2R8S - chains R and H of the 3 polymer chains in the assembly; structure by X-ray diffraction, 1.95 A resolution.

# Chain R
Molecule: P4-p6 RNA ribozyme domain
Notes: engineered mutation(s): Delta C209
Sequence (159 nucleotides; each row starts with the number of its first residue; note: 1 number in that range is skipped by the numbering (no residue carries it; nothing is unmodelled there)):
   102 GGAAUUGCGGGAAAGGGGUCAACAGCCGUUCAGUACCAAGUCUCAGGGGA
   152 AACUUUGAGAUGGCCUUGCAAAGGGUAUGGUAAUAAGCUGACGGACAUGG
   202 UCCUAAC
   210 ACGCAGCCAAGUCCUAAGUCAACAGAUCUUCUGUUGAUAUGGAUGCAGUU
   260 CA
Sequence notes: expression tag (102-103)
Bound ions: Mg2+ site 1: A183, A184, A186; Mg2+ site 2: A184, A186, A187, G188; Mg2+ site 3 near G188 (its only coordinating residue here); Mg2+ site 4: G257, U258
What the authors report for this chain:
  - Mg2+ coordination: G257, U258
  - Mg2+ coordination through a water molecule: G215, C216, C255
  - contacts within the chain: G215/U258, C216/G257
  - conformationally variable residues (order/disorder transition): G215, U239 to U247

# Chain H
Name: Fab heavy chain
From: Mus musculus
Notes: antibody fragment or engineered binder
Amino-acid sequence (224 residues; each row starts with the number of its first residue):
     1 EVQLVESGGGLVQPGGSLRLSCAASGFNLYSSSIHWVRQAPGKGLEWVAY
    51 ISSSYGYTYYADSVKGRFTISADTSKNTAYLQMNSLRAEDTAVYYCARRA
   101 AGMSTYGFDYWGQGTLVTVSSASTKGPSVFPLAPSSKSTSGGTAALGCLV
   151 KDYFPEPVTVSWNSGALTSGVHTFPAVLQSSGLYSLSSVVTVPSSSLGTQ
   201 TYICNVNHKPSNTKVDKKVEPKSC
Not modelled in the structure: 137-141
Disulfides: Cys-22/Cys-96, Cys-148/Cys-204

# How chain R and chain H interact
Contacting residue pairs (36; chain R residue first):
  U130(R) with Arg-98(H), hydrogen bond to the phosphate; Arg-99(H), base contact; Ala-100(H), hydrogen bond to the base; Met-103(H), sugar contact; Tyr-106(H), base contact; Gly-107(H), hydrogen bond to the base; Asp-109(H), hydrogen bond to the sugar
  U131(R) with Val-2(H), sugar contact; Gly-26(H), hydrogen bond to the sugar; Phe-27(H), phosphate contact; Arg-98(H), salt bridge to the phosphate; Ala-100(H), phosphate contact; Tyr-110(H), hydrogen bond to the sugar
  C132(R) with Gly-26(H), sugar contact; Phe-27(H), phosphate contact; Asn-28(H), hydrogen bond to the phosphate
  A133(R) with Asn-28(H), hydrogen bond to the phosphate
  C165(R) with Met-103(H), sugar contact
  C166(R) with Gly-102(H), sugar contact; Met-103(H), sugar contact; Ser-104(H), hydrogen bond to the sugar; Thr-105(H), hydrogen bond to the sugar; Tyr-106(H), phosphate contact
  U167(R) with Thr-105(H), hydrogen bond to the phosphate; Tyr-106(H), phosphate contact
  G174(R) with Ser-104(H), base contact
  G175(R) with Tyr-57(H), phosphate contact; Gly-102(H), hydrogen bond to the base; Ser-104(H), hydrogen bond to the base
  G176(R) with Ser-52(H), hydrogen bond to the phosphate; Ser-53(H), phosphate contact; Ser-54(H), hydrogen bond to the phosphate; Tyr-57(H), phosphate contact; Gly-102(H), sugar contact
  U177(R) with Ser-54(H), phosphate contact
  U179(R) with Tyr-30(H), base contact
Other interface residues (no listed pair), chain R (14 interface residues in all): G180, G194
Other interface residues (no listed pair), chain H (24 interface residues in all): Glu-1, Ser-31, Tyr-50, Phe-108

# In short
Chain R and chain H form an interface of 14 and 24 residues respectively, with 15 hydrogen bonds and 1 salt
bridge. Polar pairs include U130(R)/Ala-100(H), U130(R)/Gly-107(H) and G175(R)/Gly-102(H). A183(R), A184(R)
and A186(R) coordinate Mg2+ site 1. From the paper: water-mediated Mg2+ coordination by G215(R), C216(R) and
C255(R); Mg2+ coordination by G257(R) and U258(R).
Here chain R is P4-p6 RNA ribozyme domain and chain H is Fab heavy chain (Mus musculus). Entry 2R8S (High
resolution structure of a specific synthetic FAB bound to P4-P6 RNA ribozyme domain) was determined by X-ray
diffraction.
